7F04 - chains A and E of the 6 polymer chains in the assembly; structure by electron microscopy, 2.86 A resolution.

Chain A (and E):
Protein: Cytochrome c biogenesis ATP-binding export protein CcmA
Organism: Escherichia coli BL21(DE3)
Notes: EC 7.6.2.5; chain E of this document is another copy of the same molecule, construct and numbering; everything in this record applies to it too
UniProtKB: P33931 (CCMA_ECOLI); residues -1 to 205 here correspond to UniProt positions 1-207 (UniProt number = residue number + 2)
Chain sequence (207 residues; row label = number of the first residue in the row; numbers below 1 keep their minus sign (Met-1 is residue -1)):
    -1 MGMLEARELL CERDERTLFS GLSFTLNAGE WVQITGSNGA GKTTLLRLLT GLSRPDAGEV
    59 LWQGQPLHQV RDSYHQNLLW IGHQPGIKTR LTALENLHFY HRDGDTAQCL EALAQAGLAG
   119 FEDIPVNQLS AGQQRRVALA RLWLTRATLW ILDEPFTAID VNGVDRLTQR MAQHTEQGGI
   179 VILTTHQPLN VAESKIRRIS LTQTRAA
Not modelled in the structure: 201-205
Metal / ion sites: Mg2+: Thr41 (together with ATP)
Residues lining bound ligands:
  - ATP, molecule 1: Arg11, Asp12, Arg14, Leu16, Ser35, Asn36, Gly37, Ala38, Gly39, Lys40, Thr41, Thr42, His81, Asp151, Glu152, His184
  - ATP, molecule 2: Phe119, Asn125, Gln126, Ser128, Ala129, Gly130, Gln131, Ala156
Curated features (UniProtKB/Swiss-Prot):
  - binding site (ATP): Gly34 to Thr41
Reported in the primary citation:
  - Mg2+ coordination: Thr41, His81
  - binding site for the ligand ATP: Arg11, Arg14, Asn36, Gly37, Lys40, Thr42, His184

Chain A / chain E interface:
Contacting residue pairs (34; chain A residue first):
  Asp12(A) - Ile122(E)
  Arg14(A) - Phe119(E)
  Gly34(A) - Asp158(E)
  Ser35(A) - Asp158(E)
  Asn36(A) - Ser128(E)  hydrogen bond
  Asn36(A) - Gly130(E)
  Asn36(A) - Gln131(E)  hydrogen bond (side chain-backbone)
  Asn36(A) - Arg134(E)
  Asn36(A) - Ala156(E)  hydrogen bond (side chain-backbone)
  Asn36(A) - Ile157(E)
  Asn36(A) - Asp158(E)
  Gly37(A) - Ser128(E)
  Gly37(A) - Gln131(E)
  His81(A) - Ala129(E)
  Phe119(A) - Arg14(E)
  Ser128(A) - Asn36(E)  hydrogen bond (side chain-backbone)
  Ala129(A) - His81(E)
  Gly130(A) - Asn36(E)
  Gln131(A) - Asn36(E)
  Gln131(A) - Gly37(E)
  Arg134(A) - Asn36(E)  hydrogen bond
  Glu152(A) - Ala156(E)
  Thr155(A) - Thr155(E)
  Ala156(A) - Asn36(E)  hydrogen bond (backbone-side chain)
  Ala156(A) - Glu152(E)
  Ala156(A) - His184(E)
  Ile157(A) - Asn36(E)
  Ile157(A) - His184(E)
  Asp158(A) - Asn36(E)  hydrogen bond (backbone-side chain)
  Asp158(A) - His184(E)
  His184(A) - Ala156(E)
  His184(A) - Ile157(E)
  His184(A) - Asp158(E)  salt bridge
  Gln185(A) - Gln185(E)  hydrogen bond
Other interface residues (no listed pair), chain E (19 interface residues in all): Ser35

In short:
20 residues of chain A and 19 residues of chain E are in contact, with 8 hydrogen bonds and 1 salt bridge.
Polar contacts include His184(A)-Asp158(E), Asn36(A)-Ser128(E) and Asn36(A)-Gln131(E). Chain A binds ATP. The
paper reports a binding site for the ligand ATP at Arg11(A), Arg14(A) and Asn36(A) among others; Mg2+
coordination by Thr41(A) and His81(A).
Chain A and chain E are both Cytochrome c biogenesis ATP-binding export protein CcmA (Escherichia coli
BL21(DE3)); the structure, Cytochrome c-type biogenesis protein CcmABCD from E. coli in complex with Heme and
ATP, was determined by electron microscopy (same publication as 7F02, 7F03, 7VFJ and 7VFP).
